Entry 8RKU (electron microscopy, 2.30 A resolution); this record covers chains D and J of the 16 polymer chains in the assembly.

Chain D (and J):
Name: ShTnsC
From: Scytonema hofmannii
Notes: chain J of this document is another copy of the same molecule, construct and numbering; everything in this record applies to it too
UniProt: A0A8J0PCL3 (A0A8J0PCL3_9CYAN); residue numbers follow UniProt; this construct covers 2-276
Amino-acid sequence (276 residues; each row starts with the number of its first residue):
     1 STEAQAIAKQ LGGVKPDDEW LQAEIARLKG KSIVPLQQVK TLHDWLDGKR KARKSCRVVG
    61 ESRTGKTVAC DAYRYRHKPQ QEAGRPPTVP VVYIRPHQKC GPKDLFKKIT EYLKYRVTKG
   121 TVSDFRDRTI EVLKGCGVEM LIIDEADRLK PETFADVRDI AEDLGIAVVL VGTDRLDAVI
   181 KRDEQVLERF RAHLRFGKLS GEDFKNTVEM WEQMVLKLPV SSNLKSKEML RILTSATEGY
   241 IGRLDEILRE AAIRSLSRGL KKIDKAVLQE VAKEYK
Unresolved in the structure: 1-18, 276
Sequence notes: expression tag (1)
Ion coordination: Mg2+: T67 (together with ATP)
Small-molecule neighbours: ATP (adenosine-5'-triphosphate): K31, S32, I33, V34, L36, V39, E61, S62, R63, T64, G65, K66, T67, V68, E145, T173, W211, I241, G242, D245

How chain D and chain J interact:
Residue-residue contacts - 22 pairs, chain D then chain J:
  T41(D) with A83(J); G84(J)
  W45(D) with R85(J)
  E61(D) with K114(J); R116(J), salt bridge
  D174(D) with Y115(J); R116(J), hydrogen bond (side chain-backbone); T118(J); R128(J), salt bridge
  R175(D) with T118(J)
  D177(D) with R128(J), salt bridge
  A178(D) with T118(J)
  K181(D) with E131(J), salt bridge
  H193(D) with R85(J), hydrogen bond (backbone-side chain); P86(J)
  L194(D) with G84(J); R85(J)
  R195(D) with G84(J), hydrogen bond (backbone-backbone); P86(J); K114(J), hydrogen bond (side chain-backbone); Y115(J)
  Y240(D) with R116(J), hydrogen bond

Overview:
The interface between chain D and chain J involves 12 residues on one side and 10 on the other; the contacts
include 5 hydrogen bonds and 4 salt bridges. Polar contacts include E61(D)-R116(J), D174(D)-R128(J) and
D177(D)-R128(J). Chain D binds ATP.
Chain D and chain J are both ShTnsC (Scytonema hofmannii); the structure, Conformational Landscape of the Type
V-K CRISPR-associated TransposonIntegration Assembly CAST V-K TnsC domain local-refinement map, was determined
by electron microscopy together with 8RDU, 8RKT, 8RKV, 8AXA and 8AXB from the same study.
